PDB entry 1I95 | X-ray diffraction, 4.50 A resolution (low resolution: residue-level contacts below are approximate; hydrogen-bond / salt-bridge calls are withheld) | chains A and G of the 21 polymer chains in the assembly

[Chain A]
Molecule: 16S RRNA
From: Thermus thermophilus
Sequence (1514 nucleotides; numbered 2 to 1515; the number before each row is that of its first residue):
     2 UGUUGGAGAGUUUGAUCCUGGCUCAGGGUGAACGCUGGCGGCGUGCCUAA
    52 GACAUGCAAGUCGUGCGGGCCGCGGGGUUUUACUCCGUGGUCAGCGGCGG
   102 ACGGGUGAGUAACGCGUGGGUGACCUACCCGGAAGAGGGGGACAACCCGG
   152 GGAAACUCGGGCUAAUCCCCCAUGUGGACCCGCCCCUUGGGGUGUGUCCA
   202 AAGGGCUUUGCCCGCUUCCGGAUGGGCCCGCGUCCCAUCAGCUAGUUGGU
   252 GGGGUAAUGGCCCACCAAGGCGACGACGGGUAGCCGGUCUGAGAGGAUGG
   302 CCGGCCACAGGGGCACUGAGACACGGGCCCCACUCCUACGGGAGGCAGCA
   352 GUUAGGAAUCUUCCGCAAUGGGCGCAAGCCUGACGGAGCGACGCCGCUUG
   402 GAGGAAGAAGCCCUUCGGGGUGUAAACUCCUGAACCCGGGACGAAACCCC
   452 CGACGAGGGGACUGACGGUACCGGGGUAAUAGCGCCGGCCAACUCCGUGC
   502 CAGCAGCCGCGGUAAUACGGAGGGCGCGAGCGUUACCCGGAUUCACUGGG
   552 CGUAAAGGGCGUGUAGGCGGCCUGGGGCGUCCCAUGUGAAAGACCACGGC
   602 UCAACCGUGGGGGAGCGUGGGAUACGCUCAGGCUAGACGGUGGGAGAGGG
   652 UGGUGGAAUUCCCGGAGUAGCGGUGAAAUGCGCAGAUACCGGGAGGAACG
   702 CCGAUGGCGAAGGCAGCCACCUGGUCCACCCGUGACGCUGAGGCGCGAAA
   752 GCGUGGGGAGCAAACCGGAUUAGAUACCCGGGUAGUCCACGCCCUAAACG
   802 AUGCGCGCUAGGUCUCUGGGUCUCCUGGGGGCCGAAGCUAACGCGUUAAG
   852 CGCGCCGCCUGGGGAGUACGGCCGCAAGGCUGAAACUCAAAGGAAUUGAC
   902 GGGGGCCCGCACAAGCGGUGGAGCAUGUGGUUUAAUUCGAAGCAACGCGA
   952 AGAACCUUACCAGGCCUUGACAUGCUAGGGAACCCGGGUGAAAGCCUGGG
  1002 GUGCCCCGCGAGGGGAGCCCUAGCACAGGUGCUGCAUGGCCGUCGUCAGC
  1052 UCGUGCCGUGAGGUGUUGGGUUAAGUCCCGCAACGAGCGCAACCCCCGCC
  1102 GUUAGUUGCCAGCGGUUCGGCCGGGCACUCUAACGGGACUGCCCGCGAAA
  1152 GCGGGAGGAAGGAGGGGACGACGUCUGGUCAGCAUGGCCCUUACGGCCUG
  1202 GGCGACACACGUGCUACAAUGCCCACUACAAAGCGAUGCCACCCGGCAAC
  1252 GGGGAGCUAAUCGCAAAAAGGUGGGCCCAGUUCGGAUUGGGGUCUGCAAC
  1302 CCGACCCCAUGAAGCCGGAAUCGCUAGUAAUCGCGGAUCAGCCAUGCCGC
  1352 GGUGAAUACGUUCCCGGGCCUUGUACACACCGCCCGUCACGCCAUGGGAG
  1402 CGGGCUCUACCCGAAGUCGCCGGGAGCCUACGGGCAGGCGCCGAGGGUAG
  1452 GGCCCGUGACUGGGGCGAAGUCGUAACAAGGUAGCUGUACCGGAAGGUGC
  1502 GGCUGGAUCACCUC
Ion coordination: Mg2+ site 1 near G21 (its only coordinating residue here); Mg2+ site 2 near C93 (its only coordinating residue here); Mg2+ site 3 near G190 (its only coordinating residue here); Mg2+ site 4 near U543 (its only coordinating residue here); Mg2+ site 5 near A555 (its only coordinating residue here); Mg2+ site 6 near A1164 (its only coordinating residue here); Mg2+ site 7 near C1513 (its only coordinating residue here)
Ligand contacts: edeine b (EDE): U772, A773, G774, A775, G903, G1474, U1475, G1482
From the paper describing this entry:
  - conformationally variable residues (loop rearrangement): G693

[Chain G]
Molecule: 30S ribosomal protein S7
From: Thermus thermophilus
UniProt: P17291 (P17291); residues 2-156 here correspond to UniProt positions 1-155 (UniProt number = residue number - 1)
Sequence (155 residues; row label = number of the first residue in the row):
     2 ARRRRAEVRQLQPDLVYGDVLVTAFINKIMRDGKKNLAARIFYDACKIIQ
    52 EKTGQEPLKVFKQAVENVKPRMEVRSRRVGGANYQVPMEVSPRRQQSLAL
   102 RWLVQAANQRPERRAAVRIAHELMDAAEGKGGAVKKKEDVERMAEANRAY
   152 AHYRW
Ligand contacts: octadecatungstenyl diphosphate (WO2): Ala147, Asn148, Arg149, Ala150, Tyr151, Ala152, Tyr154

[Chain A / chain G interface]
Contacting residue pairs - 10 pairs, chain A then chain G:
  U1221(A) - Arg115(G)
  U1221(A) - Ala116(G)
  A1331(A) - Asp33(G)
  U1332(A) - Asp33(G)
  U1354(A) - Lys35(G)
  G1355(A) - Gly34(G)
  U1358(A) - Ser98(G)
  C1360(A) - Arg6(G)
  G1361(A) - Ala2(G)
  U1362(A) - Arg3(G)
Also at the interface, not in a pair above, chain A (12 interface residues in all): A912, C1279, A1356
Also at the interface, not in a pair above, chain G (13 interface residues in all): Asn28, Ile30, Met31, Arg114

[In short]
12 residues of chain A face 13 of chain G across their interface. Bound to chain A: edeine b. Chain G binds
octadecatungstenyl diphosphate. From the paper: conformational variability at G693(A).
Chain A is 16S RRNA and chain G is 30S ribosomal protein S7, both from Thermus thermophilus; the structure,
Crystal structure of the 30S ribosomal subunit from thermus thermophilus in complex with edeine, was
determined by X-ray diffraction together with 1I94, 1I96 and 1I97 from the same study.
